PDB entry 1FSO | X-ray diffraction, 2.00 A resolution | chain A

[Chain A]
Protein: Rho GDP-dissociation inhibitor 1
Organism: Homo sapiens
Notes: fragment: c-terminal domain
UniProt: P52565 (GDIR_HUMAN); residue numbers follow UniProt; this construct covers 67-204
Amino-acid sequence (139 residues; each row starts with the number of its first residue):
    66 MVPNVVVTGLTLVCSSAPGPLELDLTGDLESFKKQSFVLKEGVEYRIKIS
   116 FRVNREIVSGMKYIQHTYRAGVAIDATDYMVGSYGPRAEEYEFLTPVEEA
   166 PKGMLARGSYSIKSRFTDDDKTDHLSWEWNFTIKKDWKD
Not modelled in the structure: 204
Construct notes: cloning artifact (66); engineered mutation Ala-135 (Lys in P52565), Ala-138 (Lys in P52565), Ala-141 (Lys in P52565), Phe-196 (Leu in P52565)
Curated features (UniProtKB/Swiss-Prot):
  - modified residue (N6-acetyllysine): Lys-105, Lys-127, Lys-178

[In short]
Chain A is Rho GDP-dissociation inhibitor 1 (Homo sapiens); the structure, Crystal structure of truncated
human rhogdi quadruple mutant, was determined by X-ray diffraction, deposited together with 1FST, 1FT0 and
1FT3.
